7VLS - chain A; structure by electron microscopy, 3.30 A resolution.

Chain A:
Protein: Isoform SUR2B of ATP-binding cassette sub-family C member 9
From: Rattus norvegicus
Reference sequence: Q63563 (ABCC9_RAT), isoform Q63563-2; numbering as in UniProt (aligned over 1-1545)
Sequence (1545 residues; each row starts with the number of its first residue):
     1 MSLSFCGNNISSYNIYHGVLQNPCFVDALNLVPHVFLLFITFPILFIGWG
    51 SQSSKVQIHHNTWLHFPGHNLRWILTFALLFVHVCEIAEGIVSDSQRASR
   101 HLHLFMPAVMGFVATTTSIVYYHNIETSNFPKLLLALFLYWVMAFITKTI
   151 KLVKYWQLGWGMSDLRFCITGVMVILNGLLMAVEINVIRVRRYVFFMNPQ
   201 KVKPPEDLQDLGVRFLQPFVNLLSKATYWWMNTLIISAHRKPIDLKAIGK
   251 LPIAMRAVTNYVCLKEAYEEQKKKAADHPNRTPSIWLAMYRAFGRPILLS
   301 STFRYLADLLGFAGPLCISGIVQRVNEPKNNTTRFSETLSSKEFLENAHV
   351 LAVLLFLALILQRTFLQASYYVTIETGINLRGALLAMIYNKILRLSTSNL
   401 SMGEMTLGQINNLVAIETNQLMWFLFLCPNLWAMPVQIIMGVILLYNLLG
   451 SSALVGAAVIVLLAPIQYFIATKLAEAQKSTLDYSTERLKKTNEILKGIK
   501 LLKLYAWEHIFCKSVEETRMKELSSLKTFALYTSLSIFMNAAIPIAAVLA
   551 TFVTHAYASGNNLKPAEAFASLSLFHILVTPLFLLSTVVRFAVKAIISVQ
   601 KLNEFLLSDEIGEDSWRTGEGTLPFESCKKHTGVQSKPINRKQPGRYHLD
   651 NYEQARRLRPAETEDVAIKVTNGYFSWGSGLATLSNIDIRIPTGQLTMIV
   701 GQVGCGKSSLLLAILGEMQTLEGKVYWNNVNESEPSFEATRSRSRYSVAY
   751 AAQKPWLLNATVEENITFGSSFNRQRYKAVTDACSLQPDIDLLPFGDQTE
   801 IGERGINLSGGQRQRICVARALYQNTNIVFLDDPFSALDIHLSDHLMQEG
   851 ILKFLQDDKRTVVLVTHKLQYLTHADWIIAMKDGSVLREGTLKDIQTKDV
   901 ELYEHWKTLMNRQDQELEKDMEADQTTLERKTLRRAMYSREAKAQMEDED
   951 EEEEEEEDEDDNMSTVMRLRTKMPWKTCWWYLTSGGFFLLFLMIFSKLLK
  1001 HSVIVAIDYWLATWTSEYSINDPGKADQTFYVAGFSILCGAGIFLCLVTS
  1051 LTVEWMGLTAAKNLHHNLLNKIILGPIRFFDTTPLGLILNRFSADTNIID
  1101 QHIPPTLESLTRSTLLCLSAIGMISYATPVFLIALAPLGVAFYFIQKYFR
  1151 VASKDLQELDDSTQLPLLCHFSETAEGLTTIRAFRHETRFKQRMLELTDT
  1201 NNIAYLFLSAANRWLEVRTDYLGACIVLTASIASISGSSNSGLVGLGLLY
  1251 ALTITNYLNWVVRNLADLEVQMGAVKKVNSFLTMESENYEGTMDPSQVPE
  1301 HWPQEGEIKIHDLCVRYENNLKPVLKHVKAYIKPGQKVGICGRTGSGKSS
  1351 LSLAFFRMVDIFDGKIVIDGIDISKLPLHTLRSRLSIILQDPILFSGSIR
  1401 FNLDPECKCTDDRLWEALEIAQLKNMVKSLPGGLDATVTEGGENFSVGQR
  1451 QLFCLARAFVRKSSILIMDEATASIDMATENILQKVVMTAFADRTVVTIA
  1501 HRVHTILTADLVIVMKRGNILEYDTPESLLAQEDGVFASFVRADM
Not modelled in the structure: 1-249, 328-340, 613-664, 729-743, 913-974, 1019-1027, 1237-1240
Ion coordination: Mg2+ site 1: Ser708, Gln753 (together with ATP); Mg2+ site 2: Ser1349 (together with ADP)
Ligand contacts:
  - ADP (adenosine-5'-diphosphate): Asp1081, Tyr1317, Leu1321, Lys1322, Val1324, Arg1343, Thr1344, Gly1345, Ser1346, Gly1347, Lys1348, Ser1349, Ser1350
  - ATP (adenosine-5'-triphosphate): Ser401, Met402, Trp677, Thr683, Gln702, Val703, Gly704, Cys705, Gly706, Lys707, Ser708, Ser709, Gln753, His867, Glu1443, Asn1444, Phe1445, Ser1446, Val1447, Gly1448, Gln1449
  - ESV (1-cyano-2-(2-methylbutan-2-yl)-3-pyridin-3-yl-guanidine): Pro544, Ile545, Val548, Leu572, Phe575, His576, Val579, Ile1004, Ile1007, Asp1008, Arg1112, Leu1116, Tyr1250, Thr1253, Tyr1257
Swiss-Prot annotation at these positions:
  - binding site (ATP): Gly701 to Ser708, Gly1342 to Ser1349
  - glycosylation (N-linked (GlcNAc...) asparagine): Asn9, Asn330, Asn331
Reported in the primary citation:
  - binding site for ESV: Ile545, Val548, Phe575, His576, Val579, Ile1004, Ile1007, Asp1008, Arg1112, Leu1116, Tyr1250, Thr1253, Tyr1257
  - specificity-determining residues: Ile1004, Thr1253
  - binding site for ATP: Trp677
  - Mg2+ coordination: Ser708, Gln753, Asp832, Glu1470
  - binding site for ADP: Tyr1317

In short:
Ligands of chain A: ADP, ATP and compound ESV. The Mg2+ site 1 is built by Ser708 and Gln753. Curated
annotation (UniProt) lists 16 ATP-binding residues. From the paper: a binding site for ESV at Ile545, Val548
and Phe575 among others; a binding site for ATP at Trp677.
Chain A is Isoform SUR2B of ATP-binding cassette sub-family C member 9 (Rattus norvegicus); the structure,
Structure of SUR2B in complex with MgATP/ADP and P1075, was determined by electron microscopy together with
7VLR, 7VLT and 7VLU from the same study.
